Entry 8VQ8 (X-ray diffraction, 2.01 A resolution); this record covers chains B and D of the 4 polymer chains in the assembly.

Chain B:
Protein: T cell receptor - LCK1-1 TRBV1 Beta chain
Source organism: Mus musculus
Sequence (243 residues; numbered 1 to 256; 13 numbers in that range are skipped by the numbering (no residue carries them; nothing is unmodelled there); the number before each row is that of its first residue):
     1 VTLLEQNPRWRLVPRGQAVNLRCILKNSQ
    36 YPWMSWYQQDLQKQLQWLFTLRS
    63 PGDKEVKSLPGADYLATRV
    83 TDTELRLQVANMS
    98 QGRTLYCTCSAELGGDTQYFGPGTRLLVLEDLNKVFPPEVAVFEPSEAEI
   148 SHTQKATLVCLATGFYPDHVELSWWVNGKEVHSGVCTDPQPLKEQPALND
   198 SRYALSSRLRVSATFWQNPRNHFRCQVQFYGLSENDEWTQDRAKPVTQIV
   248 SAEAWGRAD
Unresolved in the structure: 232, 256
Disulfides: Cys23-Cys104, Cys157-Cys222

Chain D:
Protein: Nucleoprotein, H-2 class II histocompatibility antigen, A beta chain
Source organism: Influenza A virus
Notes: fragment: 311-325
UniProtKB: chimeric construct of P69296, P14483: residues -25 to -13 from P69296 (NCAP_I89A4) positions 311-325 (UniProt number = residue number + 336); residues -13 to 186 from P14483 positions 28-216 (UniProt number = residue number + 30)
Sequence (228 residues; each row starts with the number of its first residue; note: 13 numbers in that range are skipped by the numbering (no residue carries them; nothing is unmodelled there); a row labelled like -13A--13T holds insertion residues (, then the next letters in order); numbers below 1 keep their minus sign (Gln-25 is residue -25)):
   -25 QVYSLIRPNENPA
-13A--13T HKGSGGSIEGRGGSGASGDS
     1 ERHFVYQFMGECYFTNGTQRIRYVTRYIYNREEYVRYDSDVGEHRAVTEL
    51 GRPDAEYWNSQPEILERTRAELDTVCRHNYEGPETHTSLRRLEQPNVVIS
   101 LSRTEALNHHNTLVCSVTDFYPAKIKVRWFRNGQEETVGVSSTQLIRNGD
   151 WTFQVLVMLEMTPRRGEVYTCHVEHPSLKSPITVEWTGGLEVLFQ
Unresolved in the structure: -13A to -13T, 98-111, 113, 126-139, 156-173, 182, 184-195
Differences from the reference sequence: linker (-13C to -13Q); expression tag (187-195)
Disulfides: Cys12-Cys76
Glycans and other covalent adducts: N-acetylglucosamine (NAG) linked to Asn16
UniProt features mapped onto this chain:
  - glycosylation: Asn16 (N-linked (GlcNAc...) asparagine)

How chain B and chain D interact:
Pairs across the interface (13):
  Trp38(B) - Glu-16(D)  hydrogen bond
  Glu109(B) - Arg-19(D)
  Glu109(B) - Glu-16(D)
  Glu109(B) - Tyr57(D)
  Glu109(B) - Ile64(D)
  Leu110(B) - Arg-19(D)  hydrogen bond (backbone-side chain)
  Leu110(B) - Glu-16(D)  hydrogen bond (backbone-side chain)
  Leu110(B) - Arg67(D)
  Gly111(B) - Arg67(D)  hydrogen bond (backbone-side chain)
  Gly112(B) - Glu63(D)
  Gly112(B) - Arg67(D)
  Asp113(B) - Glu63(D)  hydrogen bond (backbone-side chain)
  Asp113(B) - Arg67(D)  salt bridge
Interface residues without a listed pair, chain B (7 interface residues in all): Ala108

Summary:
7 residues of chain B face 6 of chain D across their interface; the contacts include 5 hydrogen bonds and 1
salt bridge. Polar pairs include Asp113(B)-Arg67(D), Trp38(B)-Glu-16(D) and Leu110(B)-Arg-19(D). Covalently
linked N-acetylglucosamine: at Asn16(D).
Here chain B is T cell receptor - LCK1-1 TRBV1 Beta chain (Mus musculus) and chain D is Nucleoprotein, H-2
class II histocompatibility antigen, A beta chain (Influenza A virus). Entry 8VQ8 (Immune receptor complex)
was determined by X-ray diffraction (same publication as 9AUD).
